7SIT - chains A and B; structure by X-ray diffraction, 3.32 A resolution.

# Chain A
Name: Voltage-gated potassium channel subunit beta-2
Source organism: Rattus norvegicus
Notes: EC 1.1.1.-
UniProt: P62483 (KCAB2_RAT); residue numbers follow UniProt; this construct covers 36-367
Amino-acid sequence (333 residues; each row starts with the number of its first residue):
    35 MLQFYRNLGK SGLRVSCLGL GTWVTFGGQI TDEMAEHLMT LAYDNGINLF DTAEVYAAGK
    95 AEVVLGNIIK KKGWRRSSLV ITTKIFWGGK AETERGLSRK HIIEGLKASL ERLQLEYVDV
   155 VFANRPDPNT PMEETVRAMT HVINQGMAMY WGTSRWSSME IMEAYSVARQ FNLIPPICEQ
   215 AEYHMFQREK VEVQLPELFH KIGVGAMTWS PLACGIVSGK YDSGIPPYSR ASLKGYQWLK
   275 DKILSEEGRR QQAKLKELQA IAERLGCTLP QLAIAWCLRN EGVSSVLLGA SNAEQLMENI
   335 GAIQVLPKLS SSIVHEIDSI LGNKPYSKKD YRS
Not modelled in the structure: 35, 362-367
Sequence notes: initiating methionine (35)
Small-molecule neighbours: NADP (NAP; NADP nicotinamide-adenine-dinucleotide phosphate): Gly55, Thr56, Trp57, Thr59, Gln63, Asp85, Tyr90, Lys118, Asn158, Ser188, Arg189, Gln214, Trp243, Ser244, Pro245, Leu246, Ala247, Cys248, Gly249, Ser252, Lys254, Tyr255, Tyr262, Ser263, Arg264, Pro304, Leu321, Leu322, Gly323, Ala324, Ser325, Glu328, Gln329, Leu330, Glu332, Asn333
UniProt features mapped onto this chain:
  - active site: Tyr90 (Proton donor/acceptor)
  - binding site (NADP(+)): Thr56, Trp57, Gln63, Asp85, Asn158, Ser188, Arg189, Gln214, Trp243, Ser244, Pro245, Leu246, Ala247, Cys248, Lys254, Tyr262, Arg264, Gly323, Ser325, Gln329 and 2 more in UniProt
  - modified residue: Ser112 (Phosphoserine), Lys124 (N6-acetyllysine)
  - mutagenesis: Tyr90 (Y90F: Abolishes enzyme activity, but has no effect on NADPH binding)

# Chain B
Name: Voltage gated potassium channel Kv1.2-Kv2.1
Source organism: Rattus norvegicus
Notes: engineered mutation(s): L15H, C31S, C32S, N207Q, W362F, S367T, V377T, C435S, C482S
Amino-acid sequence (514 residues; row label = number of the first residue in the row; numbers below 1 keep their minus sign (Met-18 is residue -18)):
   -18 MAHHHHHHHH HHGLVPRGSM TVATGDPVDE AAAHPGHPQD TYDPEADHES SERVVINISG
    42 LRFETQLKTL AQFPETLLGD PKKRMRYFDP LRNEYFFDRN RPSFDAILYY YQSGGRLRRP
   102 VNVPLDIFSE EIRFYELGEE AMEMFREDEG YIKEEERPLP ENEFQRQVWL LFEYPESSGP
   162 ARIIAIVSVM VILISIVSFC LETLPIFRDE NEDMHGGGVT FHTYSQSTIG YQQSTSFTDP
   222 FFIVETLCII WFSFEFLVRF FACPSKAGFF TNIMNIIDIV AIIPYYVTIF LTESNKSVLQ
   282 FQNVRRVVQI FRIMRILRIF KLSRHSKGLQ ILGQTLKASM RELGLLIFFL FIGVILFSSA
   342 VYFAEADERD SQFPSIPDAF FWAVVTMTTV GYGDMTPTTI GGKIVGSLCA IAGVLTIALP
   402 VPVIVSNFNY FYHRETEGEE QAQYLQVTSS PKIPSSPDLK KSRSASTISK SDYMEIQEGV
   462 NNSNEDFREE NLKTANSTLA NTNYVNITKM LTDV
Not modelled in the structure: -18 to 31, 134-143, 190-217, 248-249, 267-287, 418-495
Ion coordination: K+ site 1 near Thr370 (its only coordinating residue here); K+ site 2: Thr370, Val371
Reported in the primary citation:
  - contacts within the chain: Glu346-Thr379 (hydrogen bond), Asp375-Thr377 (hydrogen bond)
  - conformationally variable residues (side-chain flip): Glu346, Tyr373, Asp375, Met376 to Pro378

# How chain A and chain B interact
Contacting residue pairs (16):
  Lys44(A) - Pro71(B)
  Met196(A) - Glu33(B)
  Met196(A) - Asn74(B)
  Tyr199(A) - Phe69(B)
  Tyr199(A) - Asp70(B)
  Tyr199(A) - Pro71(B)  hydrogen bond (side chain-backbone)
  Tyr199(A) - Asn74(B)  hydrogen bond (side chain-backbone)
  Ser200(A) - Asn74(B)
  Arg203(A) - Pro71(B)  hydrogen bond (side chain-backbone)
  Arg203(A) - Leu72(B)
  Glu231(A) - Pro62(B)
  Glu231(A) - Met66(B)
  Lys235(A) - Met66(B)
  Lys235(A) - Phe69(B)
  Lys235(A) - Pro71(B)
  Lys235(A) - Tyr76(B)  hydrogen bond
Other interface residues (no listed pair), chain A (9 interface residues in all): His234, Ile236

# Overview
Chain A and chain B each contribute 9 residues to their interface, with 4 hydrogen bonds. Polar contacts
include Tyr199(A)-Pro71(B), Tyr199(A)-Asn74(B) and Arg203(A)-Pro71(B). Bound to chain A: NADP. From the paper:
conformational variability at Glu346(B), Tyr373(B) and Asp375(B) among others; contacts within the chain
involving Glu346(B), Thr379(B) and Asp375(B) among others.
Chain A is Voltage-gated potassium channel subunit beta-2 and chain B is Voltage gated potassium channel
Kv1.2-Kv2.1, both from Rattus norvegicus; the structure, Crystal structure of Voltage gated potassium ion
channel, Kv 1.2 chimera-3m, was determined by X-ray diffraction, deposited together with 7SIZ.
